PDB entry 2VTE | X-ray diffraction, 2.20 A resolution | chain A

[Chain A]
Molecule: Udp-N-acetylmuramoylalanine--D-glutamate ligase
Source organism: Escherichia coli
Notes: EC 6.3.2.9
UniProt: P14900 (MURD_ECOLI); residues 0-437 here correspond to UniProt positions 1-438 (UniProt number = residue number + 1)
Amino-acid sequence (445 residues; numbered 0 to 444; the number before each row is that of its first residue; numbering starts at 0):
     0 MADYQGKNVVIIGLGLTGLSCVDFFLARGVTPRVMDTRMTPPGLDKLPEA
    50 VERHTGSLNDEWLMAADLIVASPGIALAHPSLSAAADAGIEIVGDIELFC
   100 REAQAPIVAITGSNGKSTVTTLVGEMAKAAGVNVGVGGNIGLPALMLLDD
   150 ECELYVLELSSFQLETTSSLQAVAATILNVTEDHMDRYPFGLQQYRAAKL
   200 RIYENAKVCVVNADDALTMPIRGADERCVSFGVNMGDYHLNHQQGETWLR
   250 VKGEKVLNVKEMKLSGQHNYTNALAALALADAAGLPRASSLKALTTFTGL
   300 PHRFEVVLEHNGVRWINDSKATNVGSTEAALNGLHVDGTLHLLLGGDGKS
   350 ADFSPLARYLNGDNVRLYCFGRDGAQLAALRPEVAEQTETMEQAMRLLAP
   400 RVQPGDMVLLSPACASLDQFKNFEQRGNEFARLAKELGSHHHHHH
Disordered / not traced: 0, 222-224, 243-244, 440-444
Disulfide bonds: Cys208-Cys227
Modified positions: Lys198 (lysine nz-carboxylic acid; KCX)
Ligand contacts: IK4 (N-({7-[(4-cyanobenzyl)oxy]naphthalen-2-yl}sulfonyl)-D-glutamic acid): Ile11, Gly12, Met34, Asp35, Thr36, Arg37, Ser71, Pro72, Gly73, Ile74, Asn138, Ser159, Phe161, His183, Thr321, Lys348, Ala414, Ser415, Leu416, Asn421, Phe422, Arg425
Curated features (UniProtKB/Swiss-Prot):
  - binding site (ATP): Gly111 to Thr117

[Overview]
Chain A binds compound IK4. Curated annotation (UniProt) lists 7 ATP-binding residues.
Chain A is Udp-N-acetylmuramoylalanine--D-glutamate ligase (Escherichia coli); the structure, Crystal
structure of MurD ligase in complex with D-Glu containing sulfonamide inhibitor, was determined by X-ray
diffraction, deposited together with 2VTD, 2UUO and 2UUP.
